Entry 2F6A (X-ray diffraction, 3.29 A resolution); this record covers chains A and G of the 5 polymer chains in the assembly.

== Chain A ==
Molecule: Collagen adhesin
From: Staphylococcus aureus
Notes: fragment: extracellular domain
UniProtKB: Q53654 (CNA_STAAU); residue numbers follow UniProt; this construct covers 30-330
Sequence (303 residues; row label = number of the first residue in the row):
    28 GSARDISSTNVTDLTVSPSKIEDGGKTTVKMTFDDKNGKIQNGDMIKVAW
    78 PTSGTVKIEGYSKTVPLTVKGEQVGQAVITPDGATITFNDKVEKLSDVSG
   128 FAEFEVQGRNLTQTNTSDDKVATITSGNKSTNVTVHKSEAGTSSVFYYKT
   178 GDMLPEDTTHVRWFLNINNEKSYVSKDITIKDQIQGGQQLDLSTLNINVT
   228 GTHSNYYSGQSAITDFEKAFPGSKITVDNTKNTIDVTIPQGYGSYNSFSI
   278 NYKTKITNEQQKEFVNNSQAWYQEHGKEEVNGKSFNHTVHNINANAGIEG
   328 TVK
Construct notes: cloning artifact (28-29)
UniProt features mapped onto this chain:
  - site: Asp-209 (Autocatalyzes isopeptide 176-293 formation)
  - cross-link: Lys-176 to Asn-293 (Isoaspartyl lysine isopeptide (Lys-Asn))
  - mutagenesis: Tyr-175 (Y175K: More than 90% loss of collagen-binding)
Reported in the primary citation:
  - conformationally variable residues (loop rearrangement, order/disorder transition): Leu-138 to Val-148, Val-172

== Chain G ==
Molecule: Collagen
Sequence (30 residues; row label = number of the first residue in the row):
     1 GPPGPPGPPGPPGPRGRTGPPGPPGPPGPP
Modified / non-standard residues: Pro-3, Pro-6, Pro-9, Pro-12, Pro-21, Pro-24, Pro-27, Pro-30 (4-hydroxyproline; HYP)

== Chain A / chain G interface ==
Pairs across the interface - 18 pairs, chain A then chain G:
  Ser-165(A) with Pro-14(G)
  Ala-167(A) with Pro-11(G), hydrophobic
  Gly-168(A) with Pro-12(G), hydrogen bond (backbone-backbone); Gly-13(G); Arg-15(G)
  Thr-169(A) with Pro-12(G); Arg-15(G), hydrogen bond
  Ser-170(A) with Pro-12(G)
  Tyr-175(A) with Pro-9(G)
  Phe-191(A) with Pro-6(G)
  Asn-193(A) with Pro-9(G)
  Asn-196(A) with Pro-9(G)
  Asn-223(A) with Pro-6(G)
  Asn-225(A) with Pro-5(G); Pro-6(G)
  Tyr-233(A) with Pro-5(G), hydrophobic; Pro-6(G)
  Asn-278(A) with Pro-6(G)
Other interface residues (no listed pair), chain A (15 interface residues in all): Glu-166, Ser-171
Other interface residues (no listed pair), chain G (10 interface residues in all): Pro-3, Gly-4
Interface features reported in the paper:
  - specific contacts: Tyr-233(A)/Pro-5(G)
  - interface residues, chain A: Asn-193(A), Asn-223(A), Asn-278(A)

== In short ==
15 residues of chain A face 10 of chain G across their interface, with 2 hydrogen bonds. Polar pairs include
Thr-169(A)/Arg-15(G) and Gly-168(A)/Pro-12(G). The authors report a contact between Tyr-233(A) and Pro-5(G).
UniProt lists one mutagenesis site on chain A. From the paper: interface residues Asn-193(A), Asn-223(A) and
Asn-278(A); conformational variability at Leu-138(A) and Val-172(A).
Here chain A is Collagen adhesin (Staphylococcus aureus) and chain G is Collagen. Entry 2F6A (Collagen Adhesin
and Collagen Complex Structure) was determined by X-ray diffraction together with 2F68 from the same study.
